5M01 - chains G and H of the 5 polymer chains in the assembly; structure by X-ray diffraction, 1.95 A resolution.

[Chain G]
Name: Protein Trav14-1, T-cell receptor alpha chain C region
Organism: Mus musculus
Reference sequence: chimeric construct of A0A0G2JF94, P01849: residues 1-99 from A0A0G2JF94 (A0A0G2JF94_MOUSE) positions 22-120 (UniProt number = residue number + 21); residues 120-205 from P01849 positions 3-88 (UniProt number = residue number - 117)
Amino-acid sequence (205 residues; row label = number of the first residue in the row):
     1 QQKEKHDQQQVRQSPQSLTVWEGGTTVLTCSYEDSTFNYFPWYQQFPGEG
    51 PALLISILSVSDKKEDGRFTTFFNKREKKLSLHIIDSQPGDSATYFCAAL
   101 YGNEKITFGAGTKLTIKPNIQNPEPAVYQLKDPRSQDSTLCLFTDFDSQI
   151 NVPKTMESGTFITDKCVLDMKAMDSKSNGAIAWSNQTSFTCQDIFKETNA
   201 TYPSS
Unresolved in the structure: 1-8, 197-205
Sequence notes: linker (100-119); conflict Cys166 (Thr49 in P01849)
Disulfides: Cys30-Cys97, Cys141-Cys191

[Chain H]
Name: T-cell receptor beta chain V region C5, T-cell receptor beta-2 chain C region
Organism: Mus musculus
Reference sequence: chimeric construct of P04213, P01851: residues 1-92 from P04213 (TVB5_MOUSE) positions 11-102 (UniProt number = residue number + 10); residues 112-238 from P01851 positions 1-127 (UniProt number = residue number - 111)
Amino-acid sequence (238 residues; row label = number of the first residue in the row):
     1 AVTQSPRSKVAVTGGKVTLSCHQTNNHDYMYWYRQDTGHGLRLIHYSYVA
    51 DSTEKGDIPDGYKASRPSQENFSLILELASLSQTAVYFCASSDAGGRNTL
   101 YFGAGTRLSVLEDLRNVTPPKVSLFEPSKAEIANKQKATLVCLARGFFPD
   151 HVELSWWVNGKEVHSGVCTDPQAYKESNYSYSLSSRLRVSATFWHNPRNH
   201 FRCQVQFHGLSEEDKWPEGSPKPVTQNISAEAWGRADC
Unresolved in the structure: 238
Sequence notes: linker (93-111); conflict Cys168 (Ser57 in P01851), Ser182 (Cys71 in P01851)
Curated features (UniProtKB/Swiss-Prot):
  - glycosylation (N-linked (GlcNAc...) asparagine): Asn178, Asn227
Disulfides: Cys21-Cys89, Cys142-Cys203

[How chain G and chain H interact]
Inter-chain disulfides: Cys166(G)-Cys168(H)
Pairs across the interface (103; chain G residue first):
  Gln16(G) - His39(H)
  Asn38(G) - Arg97(H)  hydrogen bond
  Tyr39(G) - Arg97(H)
  Tyr43(G) - Thr99(H)
  Tyr43(G) - Leu100(H)  hydrogen bond (side chain-backbone)
  Gln45(G) - Gln35(H)  hydrogen bond
  Gln45(G) - Phe88(H)
  Gly48(G) - Arg7(H)  hydrogen bond (backbone-side chain)
  Gly48(G) - Ala104(H)
  Glu49(G) - Phe88(H)
  Glu49(G) - Ala104(H)
  Gly50(G) - Phe88(H)
  Gly50(G) - Gly103(H)
  Gly50(G) - Ala104(H)
  Pro51(G) - Leu41(H)  hydrophobic
  Pro51(G) - Phe102(H)
  Leu53(G) - Thr99(H)
  Leu58(G) - Arg97(H)
  Thr94(G) - Gly38(H)
  Phe96(G) - Gln35(H)
  Phe96(G) - Gly40(H)
  Phe96(G) - Leu41(H)  hydrophobic
  Leu100(G) - Gly96(H)
  Leu100(G) - Arg97(H)
  Gly102(G) - Gly96(H)
  Gly102(G) - Arg97(H)  hydrogen bond (backbone-side chain)
  Asn103(G) - Gly95(H)
  Asn103(G) - Gly96(H)
  Glu104(G) - Gly96(H)
  Lys105(G) - Leu43(H)
  Ile106(G) - Tyr33(H)
  Ile106(G) - Leu100(H)  hydrophobic
  Phe108(G) - Leu41(H)  hydrophobic
  Phe108(G) - Leu100(H)  hydrophobic
  Ala110(G) - His39(H)  hydrogen bond (backbone-side chain)
  Ala110(G) - Gly40(H)  hydrogen bond (backbone-backbone)
  Gly111(G) - His39(H)  hydrogen bond (backbone-side chain)
  Lys113(G) - Thr37(H)  hydrogen bond (side chain-backbone)
  Lys113(G) - Gly38(H)
  Lys113(G) - His39(H)
  Glu124(G) - Lys135(H)  hydrogen bond (backbone-side chain)
  Ala126(G) - Lys135(H)
  Tyr128(G) - Ser128(H)
  Tyr128(G) - Ala130(H)
  Tyr128(G) - Glu131(H)
  Tyr128(G) - Lys135(H)
  Gln129(G) - Ser128(H)
  Leu130(G) - Phe125(H)
  Leu130(G) - Glu126(H)
  Leu130(G) - Thr139(H)
  Leu130(G) - Val141(H)  hydrophobic
  Lys131(G) - Phe125(H)
  Lys131(G) - Glu126(H)  hydrogen bond (backbone-backbone)
  Asp132(G) - Ser123(H)
  Asp132(G) - Leu124(H)
  Asp132(G) - Phe125(H)
  Pro133(G) - Leu124(H)
  Pro133(G) - Glu126(H)
  Ser138(G) - Phe125(H)
  Thr139(G) - Phe125(H)
  Leu140(G) - Phe125(H)  hydrophobic
  Leu140(G) - Val141(H)  hydrophobic
  Leu140(G) - Leu143(H)  hydrophobic
  Leu142(G) - Thr139(H)
  Leu142(G) - Arg186(H)
  Thr144(G) - Arg188(H)
  Asp145(G) - Lys135(H)  salt bridge
  Asp145(G) - Arg188(H)  salt bridge
  Phe161(G) - Glu176(H)
  Thr163(G) - Asp170(H)
  Thr163(G) - Tyr174(H)
  Thr163(G) - Ser184(H)
  Asp164(G) - Tyr174(H)  hydrogen bond (backbone-side chain)
  Cys166(G) - Cys168(H)  disulfide
  Cys166(G) - Thr169(H)  hydrogen bond (side chain-backbone)
  Cys166(G) - Arg186(H)  hydrogen bond (backbone-side chain)
  Val167(G) - Cys168(H)  hydrogen bond (backbone-side chain)
  Leu168(G) - Gly166(H)
  Leu168(G) - Val167(H)
  Leu168(G) - Cys168(H)  hydrophobic
  Leu168(G) - Arg186(H)
  Leu168(G) - Arg188(H)
  Asp169(G) - Ser165(H)
  Asp169(G) - Gly166(H)  hydrogen bond (backbone-backbone)
  Met170(G) - Lys137(H)
  Met170(G) - Gly166(H)
  Met170(G) - Arg188(H)
  Met170(G) - Val189(H)
  Met170(G) - Ser190(H)
  Lys171(G) - Ser165(H)
  Met173(G) - Lys137(H)
  Ser175(G) - Lys137(H)
  Ser177(G) - Arg186(H)  hydrogen bond (backbone-side chain)
  Ser177(G) - Arg188(H)  hydrogen bond
  Asn178(G) - Arg186(H)
  Gly179(G) - Arg186(H)
  Ile181(G) - Val141(H)  hydrophobic
  Ile181(G) - Ser184(H)
  Trp183(G) - Leu143(H)  hydrophobic
  Trp183(G) - Arg145(H)
  Trp183(G) - Glu176(H)  hydrogen bond
  Trp183(G) - Ser182(H)
  Asn185(G) - Arg145(H)  hydrogen bond
Other interface residues (no listed pair), chain G (59 interface residues in all): Gly109, Pro125, Arg134, Ile162, Ser184
Other interface residues (no listed pair), chain H (51 interface residues in all): Tyr46, Val122, Pro127, Asn134, Ser229, Ala230

[Summary]
Chain G and chain H form an interface of 59 and 51 residues respectively; the contacts include 1 disulfide
bond, 20 hydrogen bonds and 2 salt bridges. Polar pairs include Asp145(G)-Lys135(H), Asp145(G)-Arg188(H) and
Asn38(G)-Arg97(H).
Here chain G is Protein Trav14-1, T-cell receptor alpha chain C region and chain H is T-cell receptor beta
chain V region C5, T-cell receptor beta-2 chain C region, both from Mus musculus. Entry 5M01 (Crystal
structure of murine P14 TCR/ H-2Db complex with PA, modified gp33 peptide from LCMV) was determined by X-ray
diffraction.
